Entry 3S39 (X-ray diffraction, 4.80 A resolution (low resolution: residue-level contacts below are approximate; hydrogen-bond / salt-bridge calls are withheld)); this record covers chains A and B of the 3 polymer chains in the assembly.

== Chain A ==
Protein: Cytochrome c oxidase subunit 1
From: Thermus thermophilus
Notes: EC 1.9.3.1
UniProt: Q5SJ79 (COX1_THET8); numbering as in UniProt (aligned over 2-562)
Sequence (568 residues; row label = number of the first residue in the row; numbers below 1 keep their minus sign (Met-5 is residue -5)):
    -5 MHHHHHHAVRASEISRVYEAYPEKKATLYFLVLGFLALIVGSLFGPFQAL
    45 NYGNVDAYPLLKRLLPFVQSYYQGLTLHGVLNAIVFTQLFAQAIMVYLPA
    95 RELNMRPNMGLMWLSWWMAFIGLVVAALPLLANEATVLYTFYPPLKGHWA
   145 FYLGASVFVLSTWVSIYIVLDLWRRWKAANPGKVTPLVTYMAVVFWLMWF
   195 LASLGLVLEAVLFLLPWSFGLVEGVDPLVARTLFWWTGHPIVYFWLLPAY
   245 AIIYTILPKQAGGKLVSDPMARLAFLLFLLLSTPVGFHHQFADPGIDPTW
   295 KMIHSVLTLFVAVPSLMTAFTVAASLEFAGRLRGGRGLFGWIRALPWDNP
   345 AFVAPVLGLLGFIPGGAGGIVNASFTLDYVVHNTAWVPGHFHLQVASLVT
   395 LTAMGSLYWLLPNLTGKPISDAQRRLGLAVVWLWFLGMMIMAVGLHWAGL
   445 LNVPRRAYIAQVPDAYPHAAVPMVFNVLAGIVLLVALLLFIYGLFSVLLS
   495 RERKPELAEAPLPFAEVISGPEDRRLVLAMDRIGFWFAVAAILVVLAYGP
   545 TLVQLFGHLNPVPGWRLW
Disordered / not traced: -5 to 5
Sequence notes: expression tag (-5 to 1)
Metal / ion sites: heme Fe: His72, His386; Cu ion: His233, His282, His283; heme-as Fe near His384 (its only coordinating residue here)
Residues lining bound ligands:
  - heme-as (HAS): Tyr133, Thr134, Tyr136, Trp229, His233, Val236, Tyr237, Trp239, Leu240, Tyr244, His282, His283, Thr302, Ala306, Ser309, Leu310, Ala313, Ala317, Leu320, Trp335, Ile336, Trp341, Val350, Leu353, Leu354, Phe356, Ile357, Gly360, Gly363, Ile364, Asn366, Ala367, Asp372, His376, Asn377, Val381, His384, Phe385, Gln388, Val389, Val393, Arg449, Arg450
  - heme (HEM): Leu32, Ser36, Gly39, Pro40, Gln42, Ala43, Tyr46, Tyr65, Leu69, His72, Gly73, Asn76, Ala77, Phe80, Leu132, Tyr133, Pro382, Phe385, His386, Val389, Ala390, Thr394, Trp428, Met432, Met435, Arg449, Arg450, Ala451, Leu477, Leu481
  - xenon (XE), molecule 1: Val74, Val79, Leu117, Ala120, Ala149, Phe152
  - xenon (XE), molecule 2: Tyr133, Phe228, Trp229, Gly232, Ile235, Trp239
  - xenon (XE), molecule 3: Phe135, Tyr146, Ala149, Ser150, Leu200, Ala204, Leu208
  - xenon (XE), molecule 4: Ser150, Val153, Leu200, Val201, Ala204
Swiss-Prot annotation at these positions:
  - binding site (Fe(II)-heme a): His72, His386
  - binding site (Cu cation): His233, Tyr237, His282, His283
  - binding site (heme a3): His384
  - cross-link: His233 to Tyr237 (1'-histidyl-3'-tyrosine (His-Tyr))
From the paper describing this entry:
  - mutagenesis - A120F: unchanged catalytic activity (citing earlier work)

== Chain B ==
Protein: Cytochrome c oxidase subunit 2
From: Thermus thermophilus
Notes: EC 1.9.3.1
UniProt: Q5SJ80 (COX2_THET8); residues 3-168 here = UniProt positions 3-168
Sequence (166 residues; each row starts with the number of its first residue):
     3 DEHKAHKAILAYEKGWLAFSLAMLFVFIALIAYTLATHTAGVIPAGKLER
    53 VDPTTVRQEGPWADPAQAVVQTGPNQYTVYVLAFAFGYQPNPIEVPQGAE
   103 IVFKITSPDVIHGFHVEGTNINVEVLPGEVSTVRYTFKRPGEYRIICNQY
   153 CGLGHQNMFGTIVVKE
Metal / ion sites: dinuclear copper ion: His114, Cys149, Cys153, His157, Met160
Swiss-Prot annotation at these positions:
  - binding site (Cu cation): His114, Cys149, Cys153, His157

== Chain A / chain B interface ==
Contacting residue pairs (96; chain A residue first):
  Tyr66(A) - Tyr152(B)
  Tyr66(A) - Leu155(B)
  Tyr66(A) - His157(B)
  Tyr66(A) - Gln158(B)
  Thr130(A) - Tyr152(B)
  Leu132(A) - Tyr152(B)
  Tyr136(A) - Ile113(B)
  Tyr136(A) - Gln151(B)
  Pro137(A) - Ile113(B)
  Pro138(A) - Asp111(B)
  Pro138(A) - Val112(B)
  Pro138(A) - Pro129(B)
  Leu139(A) - Tyr152(B)
  Asp220(A) - Arg52(B)
  Pro221(A) - Pro129(B)
  Leu222(A) - Leu128(B)
  Arg225(A) - Gln151(B)
  Lys258(A) - Glu4(B)
  Val260(A) - His8(B)
  Val260(A) - Ile11(B)
  Met264(A) - Leu12(B)
  Met264(A) - Glu15(B)
  Ala286(A) - Asn124(B)
  Ala286(A) - Val125(B)
  Ala286(A) - Glu126(B)
  Asp287(A) - Pro46(B)
  Asp287(A) - Glu126(B)
  Pro288(A) - Glu126(B)
  Pro288(A) - Leu128(B)
  Pro288(A) - Glu131(B)
  Pro288(A) - Val132(B)
  Pro288(A) - Ser133(B)
  Gly289(A) - Ala47(B)
  Gly289(A) - Gly48(B)
  Gly289(A) - Leu50(B)
  Pro292(A) - Ile45(B)
  Pro292(A) - Pro46(B)
  Pro292(A) - Gly48(B)
  Lys295(A) - Pro46(B)
  Met296(A) - Ile30(B)
  Met296(A) - Ile33(B)
  Leu303(A) - Leu26(B)
  Leu303(A) - Ile30(B)
  Val307(A) - Leu26(B)
  Leu310(A) - Trp18(B)
  Met311(A) - Glu15(B)
  Phe314(A) - Ile11(B)
  Phe314(A) - Tyr14(B)
  Phe314(A) - Glu15(B)
  Phe314(A) - Trp18(B)
  Thr315(A) - Glu15(B)
  Ala318(A) - Ile11(B)
  Ser368(A) - Ile33(B)
  Thr370(A) - Thr36(B)
  Tyr373(A) - Pro46(B)
  Tyr373(A) - His117(B)
  Tyr373(A) - Asn122(B)
  Tyr373(A) - Asn124(B)
  His376(A) - Asn124(B)
  His376(A) - Glu126(B)
  His376(A) - Asn150(B)
  Asn377(A) - Glu126(B)
  Asn377(A) - Asn150(B)
  Asn377(A) - Gln151(B)
  Asn446(A) - His117(B)
  Asn446(A) - Glu119(B)
  Asn446(A) - Gly120(B)
  Asn446(A) - Ile148(B)
  Arg449(A) - His157(B)
  Arg450(A) - Gln151(B)
  Arg450(A) - His157(B)
  Tyr452(A) - Gln158(B)
  Gln455(A) - Gln158(B)
  Val456(A) - Asn159(B)
  Ala459(A) - Arg146(B)
  Tyr460(A) - Arg146(B)
  Tyr460(A) - Phe161(B)
  Ile512(A) - Glu4(B)
  Ile512(A) - His8(B)
  Ser513(A) - His8(B)
  Gly514(A) - His8(B)
  Pro515(A) - Lys9(B)
  Glu516(A) - Lys9(B)
  Asp517(A) - His8(B)
  His552(A) - Arg52(B)
  Asn554(A) - Val53(B)
  Asn554(A) - Gly130(B)
  Val556(A) - Pro55(B)
  Val556(A) - Pro129(B)
  Trp559(A) - Asp111(B)
  Trp559(A) - Val112(B)
  Leu561(A) - Val112(B)
  Leu561(A) - Cys153(B)
  Leu561(A) - Gly154(B)
  Leu561(A) - Leu155(B)
  Trp562(A) - Leu155(B)
Also at the interface, not in a pair above, chain A (72 interface residues in all): Ser64, Val131, Phe285, Ile290, Asp291, Val300, Phe304, Phe322, Ile364, Phe369, Asp372, Val374, Thr378, Leu445, Pro448, Ala451, Gln548, Leu549, Pro557
Also at the interface, not in a pair above, chain B (60 interface residues in all): His5, Leu19, Ser22, Leu23, Phe27, Phe29, Ala34, Leu37, Val44, Thr56, Phe88, Pro110

== Summary ==
72 residues of chain A and 60 residues of chain B are in contact. Ligands of chain A: heme, heme-as and 4
copies of xenon. The paper reports that A120F of chain A leaves catalytic activity unchanged.
Chain A is Cytochrome c oxidase subunit 1 and chain B is Cytochrome c oxidase subunit 2, both from Thermus
thermophilus; the structure, Structure of Thermus thermophilus cytochrome ba3 oxidase 60s after Xe
depressurization, was determined by X-ray diffraction together with 3S33, 3S38, 3S3A, 3S3B, 3S3C and 3S3D from
the same study.
